4FC7 - chains A and C of the 4 polymer chains in the assembly; structure by X-ray diffraction, 1.84 A resolution.

Chain A (and C):
Name: Peroxisomal 2,4-dienoyl-CoA reductase
From: Homo sapiens
Notes: EC 1.3.1.34; chain C of this document is another copy of the same molecule, construct and numbering; everything in this record applies to it too
UniProt: Q9NUI1 (DECR2_HUMAN); numbering as in UniProt (aligned over 2-278)
Chain sequence (277 residues; row label = number of the first residue in the row):
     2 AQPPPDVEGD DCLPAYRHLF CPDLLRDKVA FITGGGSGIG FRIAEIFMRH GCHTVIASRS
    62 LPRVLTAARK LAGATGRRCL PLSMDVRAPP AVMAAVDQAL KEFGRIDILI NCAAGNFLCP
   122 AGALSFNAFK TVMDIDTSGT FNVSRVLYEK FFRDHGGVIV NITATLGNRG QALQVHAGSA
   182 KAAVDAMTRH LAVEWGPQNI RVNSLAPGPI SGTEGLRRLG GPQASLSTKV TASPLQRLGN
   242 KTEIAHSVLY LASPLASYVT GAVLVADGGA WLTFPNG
Disordered / not traced: 2-3, 278 (chain C: 278)
Residues lining bound ligands:
  - coenzyme A (COA): Arg60, Arg88, Ala115, Gly116, Asn117, Phe118, Leu119, Cys120, Ser126, Asn128, Ala129, Thr132, Ile136, Glu215, Gly216, Arg219, Leu220
  - NADP (NAP; NADP nicotinamide-adenine-dinucleotide phosphate): Gly35, Ser38, Gly39, Ile40, Ser59, Arg60, Ser61, Arg64, Met85, Asp86, Val87, Arg88, Cys113, Ala114, Ala115, Ile136, Ile163, Thr164, Ala165, Lys182, Pro208, Gly209, Pro210, Ile211, Thr214, Glu215, Gly216, Leu217
From the paper describing this entry:
  - binding site for coenzyme A: Arg60, Arg88, Cys120, Ser126, Asn128
  - catalytic residues: Asn117, Gln175, Lys182 (proposed by the authors, not directly observed)
  - mutagenesis - D86A, D137A, D186A, D268A: abolished catalytic activity
  - mutagenesis - D155A, E215A: decreased catalytic activity

Interface between chain A and chain C:
Contacting residue pairs (73; chain A residue first):
  Pro5(A) - Ser258(C)
  His19(A) - Cys22(C)
  Leu20(A) - Phe21(C)
  Leu20(A) - Cys22(C)  hydrogen bond (backbone-backbone)
  Leu20(A) - Leu25(C)  hydrophobic
  Leu20(A) - Leu256(C)  hydrophobic
  Phe21(A) - Leu20(C)
  Phe21(A) - Phe21(C)  hydrophobic
  Phe21(A) - Cys22(C)  hydrogen bond (backbone-side chain)
  Phe21(A) - Leu256(C)  hydrophobic
  Cys22(A) - His19(C)
  Cys22(A) - Leu20(C)  hydrogen bond (backbone-backbone)
  Cys22(A) - Phe21(C)  hydrogen bond (side chain-backbone)
  Cys22(A) - Cys22(C)
  Leu25(A) - Leu20(C)  hydrophobic
  Arg190(A) - Leu273(C)
  Ala193(A) - Pro235(C)
  Val194(A) - Leu273(C)  hydrophobic
  Gly197(A) - Pro235(C)
  Pro198(A) - Pro235(C)
  Pro198(A) - Gln237(C)
  Pro210(A) - Tyr259(C)  hydrogen bond (backbone-side chain)
  Ile211(A) - Tyr259(C)  hydrophobic
  Pro235(A) - Ala193(C)
  Pro235(A) - Gly197(C)
  Pro235(A) - Pro198(C)
  Leu236(A) - Ser258(C)
  Leu236(A) - Thr261(C)
  Gln237(A) - Pro198(C)
  Arg238(A) - Ser258(C)  hydrogen bond (side chain-backbone)
  Arg238(A) - Tyr259(C)
  Leu239(A) - Tyr259(C)
  Gly240(A) - Tyr259(C)  hydrogen bond (backbone-side chain)
  Glu244(A) - Ser258(C)  hydrogen bond
  Glu244(A) - Tyr259(C)
  His247(A) - Tyr251(C)
  His247(A) - Leu256(C)
  Ser248(A) - Tyr251(C)  hydrogen bond
  Ser248(A) - Val260(C)
  Tyr251(A) - Ser248(C)  hydrogen bond
  Tyr251(A) - Tyr251(C)  hydrophobic
  Leu256(A) - Leu20(C)  hydrophobic
  Leu256(A) - Phe21(C)  hydrophobic
  Leu256(A) - His247(C)
  Ser258(A) - Pro5(C)
  Ser258(A) - Leu236(C)
  Ser258(A) - Arg238(C)  hydrogen bond (backbone-side chain)
  Ser258(A) - Glu244(C)  hydrogen bond
  Tyr259(A) - Pro210(C)
  Tyr259(A) - Arg238(C)  hydrogen bond (side chain-backbone)
  Tyr259(A) - Leu239(C)
  Tyr259(A) - Gly240(C)  hydrogen bond (side chain-backbone)
  Tyr259(A) - Glu244(C)
  Tyr259(A) - Ala267(C)
  Tyr259(A) - Asp268(C)  hydrogen bond (backbone-backbone)
  Tyr259(A) - Gly269(C)  hydrogen bond (backbone-backbone)
  Val260(A) - Ser248(C)
  Val260(A) - Val266(C)
  Val260(A) - Ala267(C)  hydrophobic
  Thr261(A) - Leu236(C)
  Thr261(A) - Gly269(C)
  Thr261(A) - Gly270(C)
  Ala263(A) - Val266(C)
  Val266(A) - Val260(C)
  Val266(A) - Ala263(C)
  Ala267(A) - Tyr259(C)
  Ala267(A) - Val260(C)  hydrophobic
  Asp268(A) - Tyr259(C)  hydrogen bond (backbone-backbone)
  Gly269(A) - Tyr259(C)  hydrogen bond (backbone-backbone)
  Gly269(A) - Thr261(C)
  Gly270(A) - Thr261(C)
  Leu273(A) - Arg190(C)
  Leu273(A) - Val194(C)  hydrophobic
Also at the interface, not in a pair above, chain A (44 interface residues in all): Asn200, Arg202, Gly209, Ile245, Pro255, Gly262, Val264, Leu265, Thr274
Also at the interface, not in a pair above, chain C (42 interface residues in all): Ala2, Arg202, Ile211, Pro255, Gly262, Val264, Leu265, Thr274

In short:
Chain A and chain C form an interface of 44 and 42 residues respectively, with 18 hydrogen bonds. Among the
polar pairs are Phe21(A)-Cys22(C), Pro210(A)-Tyr259(C) and Arg238(A)-Ser258(C). From the paper: catalytic
residues Asn117(A), Gln175(A) and Lys182(A); D86A, D137A and D186A of chain A, among others, abolish catalytic
activity; 6 substitutions were tested in all.
Both chains are Peroxisomal 2,4-dienoyl-CoA reductase (Homo sapiens). Entry 4FC7 (Studies on DCR shed new
light on peroxisomal beta-oxidation: Crystal structure of the ternary complex of ...) was determined by X-ray
diffraction together with 4FC6 from the same study.
